PDB entry 4DJ0 | X-ray diffraction, 1.98 A resolution | chain A

# Chain A
Name: Thaumatin I
From: Thaumatococcus daniellii
Reference sequence: Q8RVT0 (Q8RVT0_THADA); numbering as in UniProt (aligned over 1-207)
Amino-acid sequence (207 residues; numbered 1 to 207; the number before each row is that of its first residue):
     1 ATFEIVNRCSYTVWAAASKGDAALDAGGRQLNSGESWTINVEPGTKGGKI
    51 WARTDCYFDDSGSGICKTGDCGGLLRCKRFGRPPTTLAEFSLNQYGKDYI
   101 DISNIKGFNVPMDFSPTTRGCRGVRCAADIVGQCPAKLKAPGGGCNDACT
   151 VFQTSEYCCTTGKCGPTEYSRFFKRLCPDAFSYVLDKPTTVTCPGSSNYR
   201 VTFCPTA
Differences from the reference sequence: conflict Lys46 (Asn in Q8RVT0)
Disulfides: Cys9-Cys204, Cys56-Cys66, Cys71-Cys77, Cys121-Cys193, Cys126-Cys177, Cys134-Cys145, Cys149-Cys158, Cys159-Cys164

# Summary
Chain A is Thaumatin I (Thaumatococcus daniellii); the structure, Thaumatin I by Langmuir-Blodgett Hanging
Drop Method at 1.98A resolution for Unique Water Distribution, was determined by X-ray diffraction, deposited
together with 4DIY, 4DIZ, 4DJ1 and 4DJ5.
